8GHJ - chains A and D of the 4 polymer chains in the assembly; structure by X-ray diffraction, 3.90 A resolution.

# Chain A (and D)
Protein: Aquaporin-2
Source organism: Homo sapiens
Notes: chain D of this document is another copy of the same molecule, construct and numbering; everything in this record applies to it too
Reference sequence: P41181 (AQP2_HUMAN); residue numbers follow UniProt; this construct covers 3-241
Chain sequence (241 residues; numbered 1 to 241; the number before each row is that of its first residue):
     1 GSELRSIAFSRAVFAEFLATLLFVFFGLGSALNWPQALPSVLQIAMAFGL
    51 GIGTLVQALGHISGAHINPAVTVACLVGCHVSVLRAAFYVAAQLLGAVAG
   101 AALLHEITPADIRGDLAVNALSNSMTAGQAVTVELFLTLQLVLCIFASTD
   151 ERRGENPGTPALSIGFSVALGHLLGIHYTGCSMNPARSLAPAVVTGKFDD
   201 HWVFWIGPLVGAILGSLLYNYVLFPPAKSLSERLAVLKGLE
Unresolved in the structure: 1, 239-241 (chain D: 1, 233-241)
Sequence notes: expression tag (1-2); engineered mutation Met125 (Thr in P41181)
Residues lining bound ligands: Cd2+ (CD): Glu155, Thr159, Ser163
Swiss-Prot annotation at these positions:
  - motif: Asn68 to Ala70 (NPA 1), Asn184 to Ala186 (NPA 2)
  - glycosylation: Asn123 (N-linked (GlcNAc...) asparagine)
What the authors report for this chain:
  - disease-associated variants - T125M, A147T: decreased localization (citing earlier work)
  - mutagenesis - A147T (61.71 +/- 0.96 degC): decreased stability
  - mutagenesis - T125M: unchanged stability
  - mutagenesis - A147T: decreased expression
  - conformationally variable residues (loop rearrangement): Asn123, Ser124
  - post-translational modification sites: Asn123 (citing earlier work)
  - disease-associated variants - A147T: decreased stability
  - disease-associated variants - A147T: decreased expression

# Chain A / chain D interface
Pairs across the interface (68):
  Val41(A) - Ala37(D)  hydrophobic
  Val41(A) - Gln43(D)
  Leu42(A) - Leu42(D)  hydrophobic
  Leu42(A) - Gln43(D)  hydrogen bond (backbone-side chain)
  Leu42(A) - Met46(D)  hydrophobic
  Met125(A) - Ile107(D)
  Met125(A) - Pro109(D)
  Gln129(A) - Glu106(D)  hydrogen bond (side chain-backbone)
  Gln129(A) - Ile107(D)
  Thr132(A) - Ile107(D)
  Val133(A) - Ile107(D)  hydrophobic
  Phe136(A) - Leu22(D)  hydrophobic
  Phe136(A) - Phe26(D)
  Phe136(A) - Leu103(D)  hydrophobic
  Leu137(A) - Phe26(D)  hydrophobic
  Gln140(A) - Phe26(D)
  Gln140(A) - Thr54(D)
  Leu143(A) - Ala58(D)
  Cys144(A) - Thr54(D)
  Cys144(A) - Ala58(D)
  Ala147(A) - Gln57(D)
  Ala147(A) - Ala58(D)  hydrophobic
  Ser148(A) - Gln57(D)
  Arg153(A) - Gln57(D)  hydrogen bond (side chain-backbone)
  Arg153(A) - His61(D)  hydrogen bond
  Gly154(A) - Pro157(D)
  Glu155(A) - Gln57(D)  hydrogen bond
  Glu155(A) - Pro157(D)
  Asn156(A) - Asn156(D)  hydrogen bond
  Asn156(A) - Pro157(D)
  Asn156(A) - Gly158(D)  hydrogen bond (side chain-backbone)
  Thr159(A) - Thr159(D)
  Ser163(A) - Gln57(D)  hydrogen bond
  Phe166(A) - Leu50(D)  hydrophobic
  Phe166(A) - Leu162(D)  hydrophobic
  Phe166(A) - Phe166(D)  hydrophobic
  Ser167(A) - Thr54(D)
  Leu170(A) - Phe26(D)  hydrophobic
  Leu170(A) - Ala47(D)
  Leu170(A) - Gly51(D)
  Leu173(A) - Ser30(D)
  Leu173(A) - Gln43(D)
  Leu173(A) - Met46(D)
  Leu173(A) - Ala47(D)  hydrophobic
  Leu174(A) - Phe25(D)  hydrophobic
  Leu174(A) - Phe26(D)  hydrophobic
  Leu174(A) - Gly29(D)
  Leu174(A) - Ser30(D)
  His177(A) - Trp34(D)  hydrogen bond
  Tyr178(A) - Trp34(D)
  Tyr178(A) - Leu104(D)
  Tyr178(A) - Ile107(D)  hydrophobic
  Tyr178(A) - Thr108(D)
  Leu218(A) - Phe14(D)  hydrophobic
  Leu218(A) - Leu18(D)  hydrophobic
  Tyr219(A) - Ala58(D)
  Tyr221(A) - Arg11(D)
  Val222(A) - Arg11(D)  hydrogen bond (backbone-side chain)
  Leu223(A) - Arg11(D)
  Leu223(A) - Phe14(D)  hydrophobic
  Leu223(A) - Ile62(D)
  Phe224(A) - Ile62(D)  hydrophobic
  Pro225(A) - Arg11(D)
  Lys228(A) - Arg11(D)
  Ser229(A) - Leu4(D)
  Glu232(A) - Leu4(D)
  Ala235(A) - Arg5(D)
  Val236(A) - Arg5(D)
Other interface residues (no listed pair), chain A (45 interface residues in all): Ser40, Met46, Leu139, Arg152, Leu162, Ala169, Gly171
Other interface residues (no listed pair), chain D (40 interface residues in all): Ile7, Ala15, Leu21, Val56, Leu59

# Summary
45 residues of chain A face 40 of chain D across their interface; the contacts include 10 hydrogen bonds.
Among the polar pairs are Leu42(A)-Gln43(D), Gln129(A)-Glu106(D) and Arg153(A)-Gln57(D). Ligands of chain A:
Cd2+. From the paper: T125M and A147T of chain A reduce localization; a modification site at Asn123(A).
Chain A and chain D are both Aquaporin-2 (Homo sapiens); the structure, Crystal structure of human AQP2 T125M
mutant, was determined by X-ray diffraction together with 8OEE from the same study.
